PDB entry 6HD8 | X-ray diffraction, 2.40 A resolution | chains A and B

Chain A:
Molecule: Nanobody, Maltose/maltodextrin-binding periplasmic protein
From: Lama glama
UniProt: P0AEX9 (MALE_ECOLI); residues 123-483 here correspond to UniProt positions 32-392 (UniProt number = residue number - 91)
Chain sequence (486 residues; numbered 1 to 486; the number before each row is that of its first residue):
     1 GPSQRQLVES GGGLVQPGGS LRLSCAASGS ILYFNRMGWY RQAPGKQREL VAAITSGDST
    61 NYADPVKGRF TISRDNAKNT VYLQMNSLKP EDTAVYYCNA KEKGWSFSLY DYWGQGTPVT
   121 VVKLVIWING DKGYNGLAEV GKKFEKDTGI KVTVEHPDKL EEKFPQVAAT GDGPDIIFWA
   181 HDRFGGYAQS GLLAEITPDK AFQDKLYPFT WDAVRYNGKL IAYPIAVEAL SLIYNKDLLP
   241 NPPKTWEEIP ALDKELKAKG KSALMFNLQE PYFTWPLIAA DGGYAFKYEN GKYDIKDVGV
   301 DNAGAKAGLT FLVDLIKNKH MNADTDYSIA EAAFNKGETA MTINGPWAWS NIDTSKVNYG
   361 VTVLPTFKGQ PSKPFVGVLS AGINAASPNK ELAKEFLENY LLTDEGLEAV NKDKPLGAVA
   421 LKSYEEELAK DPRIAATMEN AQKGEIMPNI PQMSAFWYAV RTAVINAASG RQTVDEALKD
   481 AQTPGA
Disordered / not traced: 1-3, 283-301, 484-486
Construct notes: expression tag (484-486)
Cystine bridges: Cys25-Cys98

Chain B:
Molecule: TMEM175
From: Marivirga tractuosa DSM 4126
UniProt: E4TN31 (E4TN31_MARTH); numbering as in UniProt (aligned over 2-247)
Chain sequence (255 residues; numbered 0 to 254; the number before each row is that of its first residue; numbering starts at 0):
     0 MSRKVFETVV GLNPNFSFRG KQQTRIETFS DAVFALAITL LVLSSTIPET FEDLWASMRD
    60 VIPFAICVAL IIVIWYQHYI FFLKYGLQDK VTILLNTILL FVLLVYVYPL KFLARFLSEI
   120 YGGIFGIIET DLSRFGEYSH QNLKLLMVNY GLGAFAIFLV FSLMYWRAYK MKSLLDLNSY
   180 EIFDTKSSII ANLLMCSVPL LSLIITLIDP WGNFRTTILS GFLYFLYVPI MIVFGRITSK
   240 KSRRLLQDAL EVLFQ
Disordered / not traced: 0-8, 241-254
Construct notes: initiating methionine (0); expression tag (1, 248-254)
UniProt features mapped onto this chain:
  - motif: Arg24 to Asp30 (RxxxFSD motif)
  - site: Leu35 (Hydrophobic filter residue 1), Leu39 (Hydrophobic filter residue 2), Leu42 (Hydrophobic filter residue 3)
  - mutagenesis: Thr38 (T38A: Decreased selectivity for potassium ion)
Reported in the primary citation:
  - contacts within the chain: Ala34-Thr38 (hydrogen bond), Asp30-Trp74
  - self-association interface (contacts with another copy of this molecule); pairs are residue here / residue on that copy: Arg24-His77, Arg24-Asp30
  - binding site for K+: Thr27

Chain A / chain B interface:
Contacting residue pairs (18):
  Tyr234(A) with Ser172(B); Leu173(B), hydrogen bond (side chain-backbone)
  Lys236(A) with Ser172(B), hydrogen bond (side chain-backbone); Leu173(B), hydrogen bond (side chain-backbone); Asp175(B), salt bridge
  Pro240(A) with Leu173(B)
  Lys244(A) with Lys169(B)
  Val361(A) with Ser172(B)
  Thr362(A) with Ser172(B), hydrogen bond
  Glu426(A) with Tyr179(B)
  Ala429(A) with Asn177(B); Ser178(B), hydrogen bond (backbone-backbone); Tyr179(B)
  Lys430(A) with Asn177(B)
  Pro432(A) with Asp175(B); Leu176(B)
  Ala435(A) with Ser178(B)
  Glu439(A) with Lys171(B), salt bridge
Also at the interface, not in a pair above, chain A (14 interface residues in all): Asn241, Asp431
Also at the interface, not in a pair above, chain B (10 interface residues in all): Arg166

Overview:
14 residues of chain A and 10 residues of chain B are in contact; the contacts include 5 hydrogen bonds and 2
salt bridges. Polar pairs include Lys236(A)-Asp175(B), Glu439(A)-Lys171(B) and Tyr234(A)-Leu173(B). UniProt
lists one mutagenesis site on chain B. From the paper: a binding site for K+ at Thr27(B); a self-association
interface involving Arg24(B).
Chain A is Nanobody, Maltose/maltodextrin-binding periplasmic protein (Lama glama) and chain B is TMEM175
(Marivirga tractuosa DSM 4126); the structure, Crystal structure of the potassium channel MtTMEM175 in complex
with a Nanobody-MBP fusion protein, was determined by X-ray diffraction (same publication as 6SWR, 6HD9, 6HDA,
6HDB and 6HDC).
